8HH7 - chains E and G of the 7 polymer chains in the assembly; structure by electron microscopy, 2.50 A resolution.

Chain E:
Molecule: ATP synthase subunit beta
Source organism: Bacillus sp. PS3
Notes: EC 7.1.2.2
UniProtKB: A0A0M4U1P9 (A0A0M4U1P9_BACP3); residues 1-473 here = UniProt positions 1-473
Chain sequence (484 residues; each row starts with the number of its first residue; numbers below 1 keep their minus sign (Met-10 is residue -10)):
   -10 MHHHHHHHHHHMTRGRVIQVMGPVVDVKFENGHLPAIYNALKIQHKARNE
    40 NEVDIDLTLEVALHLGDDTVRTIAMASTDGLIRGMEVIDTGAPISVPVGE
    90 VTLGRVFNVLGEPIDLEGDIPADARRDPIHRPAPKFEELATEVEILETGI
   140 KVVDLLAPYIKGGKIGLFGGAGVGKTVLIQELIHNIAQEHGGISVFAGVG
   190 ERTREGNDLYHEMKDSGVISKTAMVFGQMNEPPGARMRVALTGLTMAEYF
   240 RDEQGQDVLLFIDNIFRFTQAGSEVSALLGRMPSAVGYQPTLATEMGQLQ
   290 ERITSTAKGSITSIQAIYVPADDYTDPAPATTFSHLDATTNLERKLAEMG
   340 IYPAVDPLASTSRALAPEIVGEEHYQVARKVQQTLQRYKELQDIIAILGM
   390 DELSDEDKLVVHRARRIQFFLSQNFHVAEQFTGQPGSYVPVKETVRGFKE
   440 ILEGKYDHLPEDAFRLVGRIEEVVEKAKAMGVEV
Not modelled in the structure: -10 to 0, 471-473
Construct notes: initiating methionine (-10); expression tag (-9 to 0)

Chain G:
Molecule: ATP synthase gamma chain
Source organism: Bacillus sp. PS3
UniProtKB: A0A0M4TPJ7 (A0A0M4TPJ7_BACP3); residues 2-285 here = UniProt positions 2-285
Chain sequence (284 residues; row label = number of the first residue in the row):
     2 ASLRDIKTRINATKKTSQITKAMEMVSTSKLNRAEQNAKSFVPYMEKIQE
    52 VVANVALGAGGASHPMLVSRPVKKTGYLVITSDRGLAGAYNSNVLRLVYQ
   102 TIQKRHASPDEYAIIVIGRVGLSFFRKRNMPVILDITRLPDQPSFADIKE
   152 IARKTVGLFADGTFDELYMYYNHYVSAIQQEVTERKLLPLTDLAENKQRT
   202 VYEFEPSQEEILDVLLPQYAESLIYGALLDAKASEHAARMTAMKNATDNA
   252 NELIRTLTLSYNRARQAAITQEITEIVAGANALQ
Not modelled in the structure: 285

Interface between chain E and chain G:
Contacting residue pairs (17):
  Met271(E) - Asn282(G)
  Pro272(E) - Ile274(G)  hydrophobic
  Pro272(E) - Val278(G)
  Ala274(E) - Thr271(G)  hydrogen bond (backbone-side chain)
  Val275(E) - Ile270(G)
  Asp312(E) - Asn263(G)
  Asp312(E) - Arg266(G)  salt bridge
  Asp312(E) - Gln267(G)  hydrogen bond
  Thr314(E) - Gln267(G)
  Asp315(E) - Arg266(G)  salt bridge
  Asp315(E) - Gln267(G)
  Asp382(E) - Lys22(G)  salt bridge
  Asp382(E) - Met26(G)
  Ile383(E) - Thr29(G)
  Ile386(E) - Met26(G)  hydrophobic
  Leu387(E) - Asn33(G)
  Glu391(E) - Asn33(G)
Also at the interface, not in a pair above, chain E (15 interface residues in all): Ser273, Ala310, Pro316
Also at the interface, not in a pair above, chain G (13 interface residues in all): Ser30

In short:
Chain E and chain G form an interface of 15 and 13 residues respectively; the contacts include 2 hydrogen
bonds and 3 salt bridges. Polar pairs include Asp312(E)-Arg266(G), Asp315(E)-Arg266(G) and Asp382(E)-Lys22(G).
Here chain E is ATP synthase subunit beta and chain G is ATP synthase gamma chain, both from Bacillus sp. PS3.
Entry 8HH7 (F1 domain of FoF1-ATPase from Bacillus PS3, 81 degrees, lowATP) was determined by electron
microscopy, deposited together with 8HH1, 8HH2, 8HH3, 8HH4, 8HH5, 8HH6 and 5 further entries.
